PDB entry 7V7C | electron microscopy, 3.70 A resolution | chains C and D of the 8 polymer chains in the assembly

[Chain C]
Molecule: Protein Vpr
From: Human immunodeficiency virus 1
UniProtKB: B2CPZ1 (B2CPZ1_9HIV1); residues 1-96 here = UniProt positions 1-96
Chain sequence (96 residues; numbered 1 to 96; the number before each row is that of its first residue):
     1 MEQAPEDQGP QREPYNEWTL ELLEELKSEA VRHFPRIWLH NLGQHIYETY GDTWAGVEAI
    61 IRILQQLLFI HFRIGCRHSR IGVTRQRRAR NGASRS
Unresolved in the structure: 80-96

[Chain D]
Molecule: Uracil-DNA glycosylase
From: Homo sapiens
Notes: EC 3.2.2.27
UniProtKB: P13051 (UNG_HUMAN); residue numbers follow UniProt; this construct covers 94-313
Chain sequence (220 residues; each row starts with the number of its first residue):
    94 FGESWKKHLS GEFGKPYFIK LMGFVAEERK HYTVYPPPHQ VFTWTQMCDI KDVKVVILGQ
   154 DPYHGPNQAH GLCFSVQRPV PPPPSLENIY KELSTDIEDF VHPGHGDLSG WAKQGVLLLN
   214 AVLTVRAHQA NSHKERGWEQ FTDAVVSWLN QNSNGLVFLL WGSYAQKKGS AIDRKRHHVL
   274 QTAHPSPLSV YRGFFGCRHF SKTNELLQKS GKKPIDWKEL

[Chain C / chain D interface]
Pairs across the interface (20; chain C residue first):
  Leu23(C) - Pro280(D)  hydrophobic
  Leu23(C) - Leu281(D)  hydrophobic
  Lys27(C) - Pro280(D)  hydrogen bond (side chain-backbone)
  Lys27(C) - Phe288(D)
  Arg36(C) - Tyr284(D)  hydrogen bond (backbone-side chain)
  Ile37(C) - Tyr284(D)
  Leu39(C) - Val283(D)
  His40(C) - Val283(D)
  His40(C) - Tyr284(D)
  Ile46(C) - Leu281(D)  hydrophobic
  Tyr47(C) - Gln153(D)
  Tyr47(C) - His277(D)
  Glu48(C) - Asn224(D)
  Asp52(C) - Tyr156(D)
  Asp52(C) - Pro177(D)
  Asp52(C) - Ser178(D)  hydrogen bond
  Thr53(C) - His157(D)
  Trp54(C) - Pro177(D)
  Gly56(C) - Leu281(D)
  Val57(C) - Leu281(D)  hydrophobic
Interface residues without a listed pair, chain C (20 interface residues in all): Tyr15, Leu20, Gly43, Thr49, Tyr50, Ile60
Interface residues without a listed pair, chain D (17 interface residues in all): Pro174, Pro175, Pro176, Ala223, Ser282

[In short]
20 residues of chain C face 17 of chain D across their interface, with 3 hydrogen bonds. Polar contacts
include Lys27(C)-Pro280(D), Arg36(C)-Tyr284(D) and Asp52(C)-Ser178(D).
Chain C is Protein Vpr (Human immunodeficiency virus 1) and chain D is Uracil-DNA glycosylase (Homo sapiens);
the structure, CryoEM structure of DDB1-VprBP-Vpr-UNG2(94-313) complex, was determined by electron microscopy.
